7VYK - chains A and D of the 5 polymer chains in the assembly; structure by electron microscopy, 2.79 A resolution.

Chain A:
Name: Capsid protein VP1
From: Coxsackievirus B3
Reference sequence: P03313 (POLG_CXB3N); residues 13-279 here correspond to UniProt positions 583-849 (UniProt number = residue number + 570)
Chain sequence (267 residues; each row starts with the number of its first residue):
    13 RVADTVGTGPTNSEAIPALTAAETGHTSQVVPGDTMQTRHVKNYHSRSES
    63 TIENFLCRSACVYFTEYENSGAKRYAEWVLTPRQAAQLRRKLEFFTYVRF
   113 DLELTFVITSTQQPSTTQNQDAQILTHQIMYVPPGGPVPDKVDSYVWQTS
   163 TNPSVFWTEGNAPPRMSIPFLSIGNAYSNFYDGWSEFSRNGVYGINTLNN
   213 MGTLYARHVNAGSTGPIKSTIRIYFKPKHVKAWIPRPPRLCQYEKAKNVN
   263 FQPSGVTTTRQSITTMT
Differences from the reference sequence: variant Glu-80 (Lys650 in P03313)

Chain D:
Name: Capsid protein VP4
From: Coxsackievirus B3
Reference sequence: P03313 (POLG_CXB3N); residues 1-69 here = UniProt positions 1-69
Chain sequence (69 residues; each row starts with the number of its first residue):
     1 MGAQVSTQKTGAHETGLNASGNSIIHYTNINYYKDAASNSANRQDFTQDP
    51 GKFTEPVKDIMIKSLPALN
Not modelled in the structure: 1, 14-24
Differences from the reference sequence: variant Gly-16 (Arg in P03313)

Interface between chain A and chain D:
Pairs across the interface - 32 pairs, chain A then chain D:
  Ala-27(A) with Ser-64(D)
  Ile-28(A) with Lys-63(D); Ser-64(D), hydrogen bond (backbone-backbone)
  Pro-29(A) with Lys-63(D)
  Thr-32(A) with Ala-67(D)
  Ala-33(A) with Ala-67(D)
  His-38(A) with Glu-55(D), salt bridge; Pro-56(D); Val-57(D); Met-61(D)
  Gln-41(A) with Thr-54(D); Glu-55(D); Lys-63(D)
  Asp-46(A) with Lys-63(D), salt bridge
  Ser-58(A) with Lys-9(D)
  Arg-59(A) with Gln-48(D), hydrogen bond
  Ser-60(A) with Lys-9(D), hydrogen bond; Phe-46(D)
  Thr-63(A) with Asp-45(D)
  Glu-65(A) with Ala-41(D); Asn-42(D), hydrogen bond (side chain-backbone)
  Asn-66(A) with Arg-43(D), hydrogen bond (side chain-backbone)
  Cys-69(A) with Ala-41(D), hydrophobic; Arg-43(D), hydrogen bond (backbone-side chain)
  Asp-113(A) with Ala-37(D)
  Ser-179(A) with Ala-37(D), hydrogen bond (side chain-backbone)
  Lys-240(A) with Ala-37(D), hydrogen bond (side chain-backbone); Asn-39(D), hydrogen bond (side chain-backbone)
  His-241(A) with Asn-39(D); Ser-40(D); Asn-42(D), hydrogen bond
  Pro-247(A) with Phe-53(D)
Other interface residues (no listed pair), chain A (28 interface residues in all): Arg-13, Thr-36, Gly-37, Thr-39, Val-42, Val-43, Tyr-56, Pro-181
Other interface residues (no listed pair), chain D (26 interface residues in all): Ala-12, His-13, Ala-36, Ser-38, Leu-65, Pro-66, Leu-68

Summary:
28 residues of chain A face 26 of chain D across their interface; the contacts include 10 hydrogen bonds and 2
salt bridges. Polar pairs include His-38(A)/Glu-55(D), Asp-46(A)/Lys-63(D) and Arg-59(A)/Gln-48(D).
Here chain A is Capsid protein VP1 and chain D is Capsid protein VP4, both from Coxsackievirus B3. Entry 7VYK
(Coxsackievirus B3 at pH7.4 (VP3-234Q) incubation with coxsackievirus and adenovirus receptor for 10min) was
determined by electron microscopy (same publication as 7VXH, 7VXZ, 7VY0, 7VY5, 7VY6, 7VYL and 3 further
entries).
